Entry 8YGC (electron microscopy, 4.03 A resolution (low resolution: residue-level contacts below are approximate; hydrogen-bond / salt-bridge calls are withheld)); this record covers chains A and F of the 6 polymer chains in the assembly.

[Chain A (and F)]
Protein: SIR2-like domain-containing protein
Source organism: Bacillus subtilis A29
Notes: chain F of this document is another copy of the same molecule, construct and numbering; everything in this record applies to it too
Reference sequence: D4G637 (D4G637_BACNB); numbering as in UniProt (aligned over 1-1005)
Chain sequence (1005 residues; row label = number of the first residue in the row):
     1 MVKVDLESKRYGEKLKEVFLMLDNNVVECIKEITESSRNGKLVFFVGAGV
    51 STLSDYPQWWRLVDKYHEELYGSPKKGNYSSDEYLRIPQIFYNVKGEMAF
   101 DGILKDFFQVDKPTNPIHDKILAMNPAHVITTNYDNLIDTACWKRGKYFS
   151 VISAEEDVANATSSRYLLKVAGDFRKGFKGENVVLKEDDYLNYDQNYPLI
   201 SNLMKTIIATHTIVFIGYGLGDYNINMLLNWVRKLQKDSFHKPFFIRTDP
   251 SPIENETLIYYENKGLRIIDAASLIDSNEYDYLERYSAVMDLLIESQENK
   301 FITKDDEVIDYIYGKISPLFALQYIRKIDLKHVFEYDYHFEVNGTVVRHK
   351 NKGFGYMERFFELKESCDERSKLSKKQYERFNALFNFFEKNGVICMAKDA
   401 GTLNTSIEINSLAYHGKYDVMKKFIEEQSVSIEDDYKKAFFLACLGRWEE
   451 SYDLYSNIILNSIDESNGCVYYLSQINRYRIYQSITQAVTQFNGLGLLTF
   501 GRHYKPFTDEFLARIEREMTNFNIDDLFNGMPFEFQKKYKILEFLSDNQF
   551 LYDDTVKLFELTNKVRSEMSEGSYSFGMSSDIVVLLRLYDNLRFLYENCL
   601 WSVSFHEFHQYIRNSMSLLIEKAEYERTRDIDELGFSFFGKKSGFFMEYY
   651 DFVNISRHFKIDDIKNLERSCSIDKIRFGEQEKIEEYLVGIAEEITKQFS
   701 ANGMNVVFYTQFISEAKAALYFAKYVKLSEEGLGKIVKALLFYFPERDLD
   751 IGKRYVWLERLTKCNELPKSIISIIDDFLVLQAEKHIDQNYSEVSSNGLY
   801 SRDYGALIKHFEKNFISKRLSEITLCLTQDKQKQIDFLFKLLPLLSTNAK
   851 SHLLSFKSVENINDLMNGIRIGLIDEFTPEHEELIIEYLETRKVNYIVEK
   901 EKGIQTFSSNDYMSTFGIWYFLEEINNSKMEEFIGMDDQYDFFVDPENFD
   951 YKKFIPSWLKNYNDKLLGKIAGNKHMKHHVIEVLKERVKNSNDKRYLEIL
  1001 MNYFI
Not modelled in the structure: 1-22 (chain F: 1-25, 298-1005)
Differences from the reference sequence: engineered mutation Ala-171 (His in D4G637)
What the authors report for this chain:
  - catalytic residues: Ser-51, Asn-133, Asp-135 (by similarity / conservation)
  - mutagenesis - N133A/H171A, H171A: abolished catalytic activity on SPR TTP
  - mutagenesis - H171A: increased growth in response to TTP

[Interface between chain A and chain F]
Contacting residue pairs - 22 pairs, chain A then chain F:
  Leu-70(A) / Glu-256(F)
  Tyr-71(A) / Glu-256(F)
  Tyr-71(A) / Thr-257(F)
  Asp-82(A) / Ser-81(F)
  Asp-82(A) / Gly-221(F)
  Arg-86(A) / Leu-220(F)
  Arg-86(A) / Asn-226(F)
  Arg-86(A) / Tyr-260(F)
  Arg-86(A) / Tyr-261(F)
  Gln-89(A) / Tyr-260(F)
  Ile-90(A) / Tyr-260(F)
  Asn-93(A) / Tyr-260(F)
  Asn-93(A) / Asn-263(F)
  Leu-191(A) / Tyr-223(F)
  Leu-220(A) / Arg-86(F)
  Met-227(A) / Leu-191(F)
  Glu-254(A) / Tyr-71(F)
  Glu-256(A) / Tyr-71(F)
  Thr-257(A) / Tyr-71(F)
  Tyr-260(A) / Arg-86(F)
  Tyr-260(A) / Ile-90(F)
  Tyr-261(A) / Arg-86(F)
Also at the interface, not in a pair above, chain A (19 interface residues in all): Asn-192, Gly-221, Tyr-223, Asn-230
Also at the interface, not in a pair above, chain F (19 interface residues in all): Leu-70, Asp-82, Glu-187, Lys-234, Glu-254

[Summary]
Chain A and chain F each contribute 19 residues to their interface. From the paper: catalytic residues
Ser-51(A), Asn-133(A) and Asp-135(A); N133A/H171A and H171A of chain A abolish catalytic activity on SPR TTP.
Chain A and chain F are both SIR2-like domain-containing protein (Bacillus subtilis A29); the structure, The
Dimer Structure of DSR2-SPR, was determined by electron microscopy, deposited together with 8YGF, 8YGK, 8YGN,
8YGO and 8YGP.
